6VBV - chains 2 and 7 of the 9 polymer chains in the assembly; structure by electron microscopy, 3.50 A resolution.

[Chain 2]
Protein: Bardet-Biedl syndrome 2 protein homolog
From: Bos taurus
UniProtKB: Q32L13 (Q32L13_BOVIN); residue numbers follow UniProt; this construct covers 1-721
Sequence (721 residues; each row starts with the number of its first residue):
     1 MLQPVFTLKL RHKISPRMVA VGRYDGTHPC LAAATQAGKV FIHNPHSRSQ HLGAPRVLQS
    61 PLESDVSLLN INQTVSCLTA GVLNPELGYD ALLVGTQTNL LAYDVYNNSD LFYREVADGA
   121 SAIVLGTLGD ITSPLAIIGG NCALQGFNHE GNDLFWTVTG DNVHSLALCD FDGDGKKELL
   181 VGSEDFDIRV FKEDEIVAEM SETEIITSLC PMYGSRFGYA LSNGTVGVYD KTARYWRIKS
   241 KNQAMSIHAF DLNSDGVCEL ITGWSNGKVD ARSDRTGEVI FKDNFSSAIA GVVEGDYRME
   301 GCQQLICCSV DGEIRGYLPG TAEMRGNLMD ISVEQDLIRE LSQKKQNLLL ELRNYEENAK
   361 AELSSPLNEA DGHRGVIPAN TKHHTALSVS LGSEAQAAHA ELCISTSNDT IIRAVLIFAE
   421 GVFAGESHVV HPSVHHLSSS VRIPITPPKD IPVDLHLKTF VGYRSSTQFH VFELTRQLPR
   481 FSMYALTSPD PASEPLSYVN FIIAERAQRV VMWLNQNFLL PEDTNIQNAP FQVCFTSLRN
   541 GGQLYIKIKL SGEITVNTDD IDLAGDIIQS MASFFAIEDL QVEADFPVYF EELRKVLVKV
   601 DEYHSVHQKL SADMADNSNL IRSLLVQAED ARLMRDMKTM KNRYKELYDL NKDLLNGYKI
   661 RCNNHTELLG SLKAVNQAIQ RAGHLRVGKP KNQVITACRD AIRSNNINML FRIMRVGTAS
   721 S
Not modelled in the structure: 1, 46-64, 320-337, 360-374, 393-397, 718-721
Ion coordination: Ca2+ site 1: Asp170, Asp174, Lys176, Glu178; Ca2+ site 2: Asp251, Asn253, Asp255, Val257, Glu259
From the paper describing this entry:
  - disease-associated variants - D170N (citing earlier work)

[Chain 7]
Protein: Bardet-Biedl syndrome 7 protein homolog
From: Bos taurus
UniProtKB: F1MB52 (F1MB52_BOVIN); residue numbers follow UniProt; this construct covers 1-715
Sequence (715 residues; each row starts with the number of its first residue):
     1 MDLNLNRADY LQVGVTSQKT MKLLPASKHR ATQKVVVGDH DGIVMCFGMK KGEAVTVFKT
    61 LPGQKIARLE LGGALNTPQE KIFIAAGSEI RGFTKRGKQF LSFETNLTES IKAMHISGSD
   121 LFLSASYIYN HYCDCKDQHY YLSGDKINDV ICLPVERLLR EVPVLACQDR VLRVLQGSDV
   181 TYEIEVPGPP TVLALHNGNG GDSGEDLLFG TSDGKLGLIQ ITTSKPIHKW EIRNEKKRGG
   241 ILCVDSFDIV GDGVKDLLVG RDDGMVEVYG FDNANEPVLR FDHTLSESVT SIQGGCVGKD
   301 GYDEIVVSTY SGWITGLTTE PVHKESGPGE ELKFNQEMQN KISSLRSELE QLQYKVLQER
   361 EKYQQSSQSS KAKSAVPSFS VNDKFTLNKD DASYSLILEV QTAIDNVLIQ SDVPIDLLDV
   421 DKNSAVVSFS SCDSESNDNF LLATYRCQAN TTRLELKIRS IEGQYGTLQA YVTPRIQPKT
   481 CQVRQYHIKP LSLHQRTHFI DHDRPMNTLT LTGQFSFSEL HSWVVFCMPE VPEKPPAGEC
   541 VTFYFQNTFL DTQLESTYRK GEGVFKSDNI STISILKDVL SKEATKRKIN LNISYEINEV
   601 SVKHTLKLIH PKLEYQLLLA KKVQLIDALK ELQVHEGNTN FLIPEYRCIL EEADHLQEEY
   661 KKQPAHLERL YGMITDLFID KFKFKGTNVK TKVPLLLEIL DSYDQNALIA FFDAA
Not modelled in the structure: 1, 27-29, 330-334
From the paper describing this entry:
  - conformationally variable residues (order/disorder transition): Glu320 to Asn335
  - disease-associated variants - L317V, H323R, G329V, R346Q (citing earlier work)

[How chain 2 and chain 7 interact]
Residue-residue contacts (91; chain 2 residue first):
  Lys13(2) - Lys630(7)
  Gln36(2) - Lys630(7)
  Ala37(2) - Val634(7)  hydrophobic
  Ala37(2) - His635(7)
  Lys39(2) - His635(7)
  Lys239(2) - Arg446(7)
  Lys239(2) - Gln448(7)
  Ser240(2) - Gln448(7)
  Lys241(2) - Asp419(7)  salt bridge
  Lys241(2) - Ala425(7)
  Arg339(2) - Arg7(7)
  Arg339(2) - Asp9(7)  salt bridge
  Arg339(2) - Trp313(7)
  Leu341(2) - Leu345(7)  hydrophobic
  Leu341(2) - Arg346(7)
  Ser342(2) - Gln12(7)
  Ser342(2) - Trp313(7)
  Gln343(2) - Gln12(7)
  Gln343(2) - Trp313(7)
  Gln346(2) - Gln12(7)
  Asn347(2) - Thr402(7)
  Leu348(2) - Leu352(7)  hydrophobic
  Leu348(2) - Val356(7)  hydrophobic
  Glu351(2) - Arg360(7)  salt bridge
  Glu351(2) - Gln477(7)
  Leu352(2) - Leu352(7)  hydrophobic
  Leu352(2) - Lys355(7)
  Leu352(2) - Val356(7)  hydrophobic
  Asn354(2) - Pro377(7)
  Tyr355(2) - Glu359(7)
  Tyr355(2) - Arg360(7)
  Tyr355(2) - Tyr363(7)  hydrophobic
  Tyr355(2) - Gln477(7)
  Glu357(2) - Ala375(7)
  Asn358(2) - Lys373(7)
  Asn358(2) - Ser374(7)
  Asn358(2) - Ala375(7)
  Gly375(2) - Val376(7)
  Val376(2) - Lys373(7)
  Val376(2) - Ser374(7)
  Val376(2) - Ala375(7)  hydrophobic
  Ile377(2) - Lys373(7)
  Ile377(2) - Ser374(7)  hydrogen bond (backbone-backbone)
  Pro378(2) - Ala372(7)
  Ala379(2) - Ser367(7)
  Ala379(2) - Ala372(7)  hydrogen bond (backbone-backbone)
  Ala379(2) - Ser374(7)
  Asn380(2) - Ser367(7)  hydrogen bond (backbone-backbone)
  Asn380(2) - Ser370(7)
  Arg413(2) - Gln469(7)  hydrogen bond
  Arg413(2) - Tyr471(7)  hydrogen bond
  Leu416(2) - Asn406(7)
  Leu416(2) - Thr444(7)
  Glu426(2) - Val426(7)
  Glu426(2) - Arg446(7)  salt bridge
  Ser427(2) - Ser428(7)  hydrogen bond
  Ser427(2) - Ser430(7)  hydrogen bond
  Ser427(2) - Thr444(7)
  His428(2) - Ser430(7)
  Val429(2) - Leu408(7)  hydrophobic
  Val429(2) - Ser430(7)  hydrogen bond (backbone-side chain)
  Val429(2) - Leu442(7)
  Val429(2) - Ala443(7)
  Val429(2) - Thr444(7)
  His431(2) - Gln410(7)
  His431(2) - Asn439(7)  hydrogen bond (backbone-side chain)
  His431(2) - Leu442(7)
  His431(2) - Tyr471(7)  hydrogen bond
  Ser433(2) - Asp438(7)  hydrogen bond (side chain-backbone)
  His436(2) - Ser436(7)
  Phe460(2) - Tyr471(7)  hydrophobic
  Phe460(2) - Thr473(7)
  Phe460(2) - Cys481(7)  hydrophobic
  Ser466(2) - Val483(7)
  Thr467(2) - Gln482(7)
  Thr467(2) - Val483(7)  hydrogen bond (backbone-backbone)
  Gln468(2) - Val376(7)
  Gln468(2) - Pro377(7)
  Gln468(2) - Ser378(7)  hydrogen bond
  Gln468(2) - Phe379(7)
  Gln468(2) - Thr480(7)
  Gln468(2) - Cys481(7)
  Gln468(2) - Gln482(7)
  Phe469(2) - Tyr471(7)  hydrophobic
  Phe469(2) - Thr480(7)  hydrogen bond (backbone-side chain)
  Phe469(2) - Cys481(7)  hydrogen bond (backbone-backbone)
  His470(2) - Ser374(7)  hydrogen bond
  His470(2) - Val376(7)
  Val471(2) - Lys479(7)
  Val471(2) - Cys481(7)  hydrophobic
  Glu473(2) - Lys479(7)
Other interface residues (no listed pair), chain 2 (51 interface residues in all): Ile338, Lys345, Leu349, Leu350, Ala414, Phe418, Ala424, Lys458
Other interface residues (no listed pair), chain 7 (65 interface residues in all): Ser286, Glu287, Lys341, Leu349, Gln353, Gln368, Ser369, Gln401, Asp405, Val420, Phe429, Ser431, Ile476, Glu631

[In short]
Chain 2 and chain 7 form an interface of 51 and 65 residues respectively; the contacts include 16 hydrogen
bonds and 4 salt bridges. Polar pairs include Lys241(2)-Asp419(7), Arg339(2)-Asp9(7) and Glu351(2)-Arg360(7).
Asp170(2), Asp174(2), Lys176(2) and Glu178(2) form the Ca2+ site 1. From the paper: conformational variability
at Glu320(7).
Chain 2 is Bardet-Biedl syndrome 2 protein homolog and chain 7 is Bardet-Biedl syndrome 7 protein homolog,
both from Bos taurus; the structure, Structure of the bovine BBSome:ARL6:GTP complex, was determined by
electron microscopy together with 6VBU from the same study.
